PDB entry 2M2N | solution NMR | chains A and B

Chain A:
Molecule: Insulin A chain
UniProtKB: P01308 (INS_HUMAN); residues 1-21 here correspond to UniProt positions 90-110 (UniProt number = residue number + 89)
Amino-acid sequence (21 residues; row label = number of the first residue in the row):
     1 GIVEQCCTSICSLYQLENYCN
Disulfide bonds: C6-C11

Chain B:
Molecule: Insulin B chain
UniProtKB: P01308 (INS_HUMAN); residues 1-30 here correspond to UniProt positions 25-54 (UniProt number = residue number + 24)
Amino-acid sequence (30 residues; numbered 1 to 30; the number before each row is that of its first residue):
     1 FVNQHLCGSHLVEALYLVCGERGHFYTPKT
Differences from the reference sequence: engineered mutation H24 (Phe48 in P01308)

How chain A and chain B interact:
Contacting residue pairs (32; chain A residue first):
  I2(A) - L11(B)
  I2(A) - L15(B)
  I2(A) - Y26(B)
  V3(A) - Y26(B)
  C6(A) - L6(B)
  C6(A) - C7(B)
  C6(A) - L11(B)
  C7(A) - L6(B)
  C7(A) - C7(B)  disulfide
  C7(A) - G8(B)
  S9(A) - H5(B)
  I10(A) - Q4(B)
  I10(A) - H5(B)
  C11(A) - N3(B)
  C11(A) - L6(B)
  S12(A) - N3(B)
  L13(A) - N3(B)
  L13(A) - V18(B)
  L16(A) - F1(B)
  L16(A) - L11(B)
  L16(A) - A14(B)
  L16(A) - L15(B)
  L16(A) - V18(B)
  E17(A) - V18(B)
  Y19(A) - L15(B)
  Y19(A) - H24(B)
  Y19(A) - F25(B)
  C20(A) - C19(B)  disulfide
  C20(A) - R22(B)
  N21(A) - C19(B)
  N21(A) - R22(B)
  N21(A) - G23(B)
Also at the interface, not in a pair above, chain A (16 interface residues in all): T8, N18
Disulfides between the chains: C7(A)-C7(B), C20(A)-C19(B)

Summary:
Chain A and chain B form an interface of 16 and 17 residues respectively, with 2 disulfide bonds.
Chain A is Insulin A chain and chain B is Insulin B chain; the structure, Structure of [L-HisB24] insulin
analogue at pH 8.0, was determined by solution NMR (same publication as 2M2M, 2M2O, 2M2P and 3ZI3).
